8F1B - chain A; structure by X-ray diffraction, 2.41 A resolution.

Chain A:
Molecule: Zinc-binding protein
From: Vibrio cholerae O1 biovar El Tor str. N16961
Notes: engineered mutation(s): residues 124-184 deleted
UniProt: Q9KP27 (Q9KP27_VIBCH); residue numbers follow UniProt; this construct covers 22-123, 185-242
Sequence (160 residues; row label = number of the first residue in the row; note: 61 numbers in that range are skipped by the numbering (no residue carries them; nothing is unmodelled there)):
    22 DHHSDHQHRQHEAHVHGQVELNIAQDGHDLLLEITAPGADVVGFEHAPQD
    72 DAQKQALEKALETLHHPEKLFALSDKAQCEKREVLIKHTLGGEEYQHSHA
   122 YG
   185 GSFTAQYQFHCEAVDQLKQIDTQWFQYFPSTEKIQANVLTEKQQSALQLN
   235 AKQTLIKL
Unresolved in the structure: 22-34, 112-122
Disulfide bonds: Cys100-Cys195
Ion coordination: Zn2+ site 1: His35, His37, Glu66; Zn2+ site 2: His49, His194, Glu196 (shared with 1 residue of chain D); Zn2+ site 3: Glu79 (shared with 3 residues of chain D); Zn2+ site 4: Glu83, His86, His87 (shared with 1 residue of chain D)
From the paper describing this entry:
  - conformationally variable residues (loop rearrangement, order/disorder transition, side-chain flip): His35, His37, Glu66, Glu83, His86, Gly113 to Gly123
  - Zn2+ coordination: His35, His37, His49, Glu66, Glu83, His86, His87, His194, Glu196

Summary:
The Zn2+ site 1 is built by His35, His37 and Glu66. His49, His194 and Glu196 coordinate Zn2+ site 2. From the
paper: Zn2+ coordination by His35, His37 and His49 among others; conformational variability at His35, His37
and Glu66 among others.
Chain A is Zinc-binding protein (Vibrio cholerae O1 biovar El Tor str. N16961); the structure, Structure of
zinc-bound ZrgA deletion 124-184 from Vibrio cholerae, was determined by X-ray diffraction, deposited together
with 8EZW.
